Entry 7CEB (X-ray diffraction, 2.89 A resolution); this record covers chains A and B of the 4 polymer chains in the assembly.

Chain A:
Protein: Integrin alpha-6
From: Homo sapiens
UniProtKB: P23229 (ITA6_HUMAN), isoform P23229-2; residues 1-618 here correspond to UniProt positions 24-641 (UniProt number = residue number + 23)
Chain sequence (627 residues; row label = number of the first residue in the row):
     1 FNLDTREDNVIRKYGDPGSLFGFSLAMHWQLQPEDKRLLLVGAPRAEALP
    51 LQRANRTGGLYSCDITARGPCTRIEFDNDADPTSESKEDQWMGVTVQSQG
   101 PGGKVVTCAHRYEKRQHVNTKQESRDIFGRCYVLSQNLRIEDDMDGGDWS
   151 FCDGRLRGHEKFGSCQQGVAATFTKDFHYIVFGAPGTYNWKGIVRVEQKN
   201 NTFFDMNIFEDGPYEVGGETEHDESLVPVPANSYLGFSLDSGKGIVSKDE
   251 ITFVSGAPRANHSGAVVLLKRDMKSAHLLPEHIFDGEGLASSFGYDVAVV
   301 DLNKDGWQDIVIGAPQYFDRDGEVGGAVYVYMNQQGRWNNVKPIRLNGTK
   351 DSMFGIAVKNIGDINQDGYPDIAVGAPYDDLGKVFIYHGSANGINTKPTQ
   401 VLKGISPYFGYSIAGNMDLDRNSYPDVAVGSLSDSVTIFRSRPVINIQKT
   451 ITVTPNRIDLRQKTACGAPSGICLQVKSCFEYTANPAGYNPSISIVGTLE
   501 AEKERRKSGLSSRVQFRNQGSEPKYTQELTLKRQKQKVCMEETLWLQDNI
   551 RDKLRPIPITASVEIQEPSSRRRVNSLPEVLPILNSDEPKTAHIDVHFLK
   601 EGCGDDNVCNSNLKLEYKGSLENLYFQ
Not modelled in the structure: 199-210, 218-227, 505-510, 518-523, 550-553, 569-576, 600-627
Differences from the reference sequence: expression tag (619-627)
Disulfides: C63-C71, C108-C131, C152-C165, C466-C473, C479-C539
Glycans and other covalent adducts: N-acetylglucosamine (NAG) linked to N261, N347
Bound ions: Ca2+ site 1: D301, N303, D305, W307, D309; Ca2+ site 2: D363, N365, D367, Y369, D371; Ca2+ site 3: D418, D420, N422, Y424, D426
Swiss-Prot annotation at these positions:
  - binding site (Ca(2+)): Y408, D459
  - glycosylation (N-linked (GlcNAc...) asparagine): N55, N200

Chain B:
Protein: Integrin beta-1
From: Homo sapiens
UniProtKB: P05556 (ITB1_HUMAN); residues 1-445 here correspond to UniProt positions 21-465 (UniProt number = residue number + 20)
Chain sequence (454 residues; each row starts with the number of its first residue):
     1 QTDENRCLKANAKSCGECIQAGPNCGWCTNSTFLQEGMPTSARCDDLEAL
    51 KKKGCPPDDIENPRGSKDIKKNKNVTNRSKGTAEKLKPEDITQIQPQQLV
   101 LRLRSGEPQTFTLKFKRAEDYPIDLYYLMDLSYSMKDDLENVKSLGTDLM
   151 NEMRRITSDFRIGFGSFVEKTVMPYISTTPAKLRNPCTSEQNCTSPFSYK
   201 NVLSLTNKGEVFNELVGKQRISGNLDSPEGGFDAIMQVAVCGSLIGWRNV
   251 TRLLVFSTDAGFHFAGDGKLGGIVLPNDGQCHLENNMYTMSHYYDYPSIA
   301 HLVQKLSENNIQTIFAVTEEFQPVYKELKNLIPKSAVGTLSANSSNVIQL
   351 IIDAYNSLSSEVILENGKLSEGVTISYKSYCKNGVNGTGENGRKCSNISI
   401 GDEVQFEISITSNKCPKKDSDSFKIRPLGFTEEVEVILQYICECEGGLEN
   451 LYFQ
Not modelled in the structure: 1-60, 78-85, 443-454
Differences from the reference sequence: expression tag (446-454)
Disulfides: C187-C193, C241-C281, C381-C395, C415-C442
Glycans and other covalent adducts: N-acetylglucosamine (NAG) linked to N192, N249, N343, N386
Bound ions: Mg2+: D130, S132, S134, E229, D259; Ca2+: E169, N224, D226, P228
Reported in the primary citation:
  - conformationally variable residues (side-chain flip): D137, A342
  - post-translational modification sites: N343

Chain A / chain B interface:
Residue-residue contacts - 67 pairs, chain A then chain B:
  L20(A) - V274(B)  hydrophobic
  F23(A) - K269(B)
  F23(A) - V274(B)  hydrophobic
  R45(A) - G272(B)  hydrogen bond (side chain-backbone)
  W91(A) - G272(B)
  W91(A) - V274(B)  hydrophobic
  V94(A) - K269(B)
  H110(A) - K269(B)  hydrogen bond (side chain-backbone)
  H110(A) - L270(B)
  R111(A) - M173(B)  hydrogen bond (side chain-backbone)
  R111(A) - L270(B)  hydrogen bond (side chain-backbone)
  R111(A) - G271(B)
  R111(A) - G272(B)
  E113(A) - M173(B)
  E123(A) - T179(B)
  E123(A) - P180(B)
  R125(A) - T178(B)  hydrogen bond (side chain-backbone)
  R125(A) - T179(B)
  R125(A) - P180(B)
  I127(A) - M173(B)  hydrophobic
  H159(A) - L225(B)
  Q166(A) - P174(B)
  Q166(A) - L270(B)  hydrogen bond (side chain-backbone)
  V169(A) - K269(B)
  W190(A) - P174(B)
  W190(A) - D226(B)
  N232(A) - P228(B)
  Y234(A) - H263(B)
  Y234(A) - D267(B)
  Y234(A) - L270(B)
  F237(A) - G266(B)
  F237(A) - K269(B)
  R259(A) - P228(B)
  R259(A) - F262(B)  hydrogen bond (side chain-backbone)
  R259(A) - H263(B)
  R259(A) - F264(B)
  R259(A) - D267(B)  salt bridge
  H262(A) - F262(B)
  H262(A) - F264(B)
  H262(A) - V324(B)
  L289(A) - I299(B)
  L289(A) - V324(B)
  L289(A) - E327(B)
  L289(A) - L328(B)
  L289(A) - L331(B)  hydrophobic
  A290(A) - F264(B)  hydrophobic
  A290(A) - I299(B)  hydrophobic
  S292(A) - F264(B)
  S292(A) - A265(B)  hydrogen bond (side chain-backbone)
  Y295(A) - G266(B)  hydrogen bond (side chain-backbone)
  Y295(A) - K269(B)
  Q316(A) - A265(B)
  Q316(A) - S298(B)
  F318(A) - I299(B)  hydrophobic
  F318(A) - A300(B)  hydrophobic
  F318(A) - L331(B)
  D319(A) - L331(B)
  R320(A) - N330(B)
  R320(A) - L331(B)
  D351(A) - S298(B)  hydrogen bond
  D351(A) - A300(B)
  D351(A) - H301(B)
  M353(A) - P276(B)  hydrophobic
  Y408(A) - L275(B)  hydrophobic
  Y408(A) - P276(B)  hydrophobic
  Y411(A) - V274(B)
  L432(A) - V274(B)
Also at the interface, not in a pair above, chain A (38 interface residues in all): S124, S164, P185, P258, D321
Also at the interface, not in a pair above, chain B (36 interface residues in all): Y175, S227, G261, I273, V303, E390

In short:
The interface between chain A and chain B involves 38 residues on one side and 36 on the other; the contacts
include 10 hydrogen bonds and 1 salt bridge. Among the polar pairs are R259(A)-D267(B), R45(A)-G272(B) and
H110(A)-K269(B). The paper reports a modification site at N343(B); conformational variability at D137(B) and
A342(B).
Chain A is Integrin alpha-6 and chain B is Integrin beta-1, both from Homo sapiens; the structure, Crystal
structure of alpha6beta1 integrin headpiece, was determined by X-ray diffraction, deposited together with
7CEA.
